PDB entry 8TO1 | electron microscopy, 2.80 A resolution | chains H and J of the 9 polymer chains in the assembly

Chain H:
Molecule: DNA-directed RNA polymerase subunit alpha
Organism: Escherichia coli (strain K12)
Notes: EC 2.7.7.6
Reference sequence: P0A7Z4 (RPOA_ECOLI); residue numbers follow UniProt; this construct covers 1-329
Sequence (329 residues; row label = number of the first residue in the row):
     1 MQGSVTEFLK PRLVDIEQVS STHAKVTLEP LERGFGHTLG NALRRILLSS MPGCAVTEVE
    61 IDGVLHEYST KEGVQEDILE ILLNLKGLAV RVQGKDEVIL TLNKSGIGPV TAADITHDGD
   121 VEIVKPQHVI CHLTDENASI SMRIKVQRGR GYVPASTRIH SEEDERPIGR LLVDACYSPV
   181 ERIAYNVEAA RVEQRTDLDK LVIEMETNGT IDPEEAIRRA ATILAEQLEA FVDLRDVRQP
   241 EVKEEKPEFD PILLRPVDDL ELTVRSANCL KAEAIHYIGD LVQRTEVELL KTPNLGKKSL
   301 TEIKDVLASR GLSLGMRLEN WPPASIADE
Unresolved in the structure: 1-3, 159-170, 234-329
Curated features (UniProtKB/Swiss-Prot):
  - region: Glu-162 to Glu-165 (Required for interaction with Crp at class II promoters)
  - modified residue: Arg-265 (ADP-ribosylarginine), Lys-297 (N6-acetyllysine), Lys-298 (N6-acetyllysine)
  - mutagenesis: Arg-45 (R45C: In rpoA112; temperature-sensitive, blocks RNA polymerase assembly), Glu-162 to Glu-165 (5-fold decrease in CRP-class II promoter-dependent transcription), Glu-165 (E165K: 5-fold decrease in CRP-class II promoter-dependent transcription), Arg-191 (R191C: In rpoA101; temperature-sensitive)

Chain J:
Molecule: DNA-directed RNA polymerase subunit beta'
Organism: Escherichia coli (strain K12)
Notes: EC 2.7.7.6
Reference sequence: P0A8T7 (RPOC_ECOLI); residues 1-1407 here = UniProt positions 1-1407
Sequence (1407 residues; numbered 1 to 1407; the number before each row is that of its first residue):
     1 MKDLLKFLKA QTKTEEFDAI KIALASPDMI RSWSFGEVKK PETINYRTFK PERDGLFCAR
    61 IFGPVKDYEC LCGKYKRLKH RGVICEKCGV EVTQTKVRRE RMGHIELASP TAHIWFLKSL
   121 PSRIGLLLDM PLRDIERVLY FESYVVIEGG MTNLERQQIL TEEQYLDALE EFGDEFDAKM
   181 GAEAIQALLK SMDLEQECEQ LREELNETNS ETKRKKLTKR IKLLEAFVQS GNKPEWMILT
   241 VLPVLPPDLR PLVPLDGGRF ATSDLNDLYR RVINRNNRLK RLLDLAAPDI IVRNEKRMLQ
   301 EAVDALLDNG RRGRAITGSN KRPLKSLADM IKGKQGRFRQ NLLGKRVDYS GRSVITVGPY
   361 LRLHQCGLPK KMALELFKPF IYGKLELRGL ATTIKAAKKM VEREEAVVWD ILDEVIREHP
   421 VLLNRAPTLH RLGIQAFEPV LIEGKAIQLH PLVCAAYNAD FDGDQMAVHV PLTLEAQLEA
   481 RALMMSTNNI LSPANGEPII VPSQDVVLGL YYMTRDCVNA KGEGMVLTGP KEAERLYRSG
   541 LASLHARVKV RITEYEKDAN GELVAKTSLK DTTVGRAILW MIVPKGLPYS IVNQALGKKA
   601 ISKMLNTCYR ILGLKPTVIF ADQIMYTGFA YAARSGASVG IDDMVIPEKK HEIISEAEAE
   661 VAEIQEQFQS GLVTAGERYN KVIDIWAAAN DRVSKAMMDN LQTETVINRD GQEEKQVSFN
   721 SIYMMADSGA RGSAAQIRQL AGMRGLMAKP DGSIIETPIT ANFREGLNVL QYFISTHGAR
   781 KGLADTALKT ANSGYLTRRL VDVAQDLVVT EDDCGTHEGI MMTPVIEGGD VKEPLRDRVL
   841 GRVTAEDVLK PGTADILVPR NTLLHEQWCD LLEENSVDAV KVRSVVSCDT DFGVCAHCYG
   901 RDLARGHIIN KGEAIGVIAA QSIGEPGTQL TMRTFHIGGA ASRAAAESSI QVKNKGSIKL
   961 SNVKSVVNSS GKLVITSRNT ELKLIDEFGR TKESYKVPYG AVLAKGDGEQ VAGGETVANW
  1021 DPHTMPVITE VSGFVRFTDM IDGQTITRQT DELTGLSSLV VLDSAERTAG GKDLRPALKI
  1081 VDAQGNDVLI PGTDMPAQYF LPGKAIVQLE DGVQISSGDT LARIPQESGG TKDITGGLPR
  1141 VADLFEARRP KEPAILAEIS GIVSFGKETK GKRRLVITPV DGSDPYEEMI PKWRQLNVFE
  1201 GERVERGDVI SDGPEAPHDI LRLRGVHAVT RYIVNEVQDV YRLQGVKIND KHIEVIVRQM
  1261 LRKATIVNAG SSDFLEGEQV EYSRVKIANR ELEANGKVGA TYSRDLLGIT KASLATESFI
  1321 SAASFQETTR VLTEAAVAGK RDELRGLKEN VIVGRLIPAG TGYAYHQDRM RRRAAGEAPA
  1381 APQVTAEDAS ASLAELLNAG LGGSDNE
Unresolved in the structure: 1-15, 934-948, 1127-1133, 1376-1407
Curated features (UniProtKB/Swiss-Prot):
  - binding site (Zn(2+)): Cys-70, Cys-72, Cys-85, Cys-88, Cys-814, Cys-888, Cys-895, Cys-898
  - binding site (Mg(2+)): Asp-460, Asp-462, Asp-464
  - modified residue: Lys-983 (N6-acetyllysine)
  - mutagenesis: Gln-504 (Q504P: Resistant to antibiotics salinamide A and B), Asn-690 (N690D: Resistant to antibiotics salinamide A and B), Met-697 (M697V: Resistant to antibiotics salinamide A and B), Ala-735 (A735T: Resistant to antibiotics salinamide A and B), Arg-738 (R738C/H/P/S: Resistant to antibiotics salinamide A and B), Ala-748 (A748E: Resistant to antibiotics salinamide A and B), Pro-758 (P758S/T: Resistant to antibiotics salinamide A and B), Phe-763 (F763C: Resistant to antibiotics salinamide A and B), Ser-775 (S775A: Resistant to antibiotics salinamide A and B), Ala-779 (A779T/V: Resistant to antibiotics salinamide A and B), Arg-780 (R780C: Resistant to antibiotics salinamide A and B), Gly-782 (G782A/C: Resistant to antibiotics salinamide A and B), 1 further mutagenesis entry in UniProt

How chain H and chain J interact:
Residue-residue contacts - 20 pairs, chain H then chain J:
  Leu-48(H) with Arg-535(J)
  Glu-80(H) with Arg-551(J)
  Leu-83(H) with Val-526(J), hydrophobic; Leu-527(J); Arg-551(J); Leu-569(J), hydrophobic
  Asn-84(H) with Arg-551(J)
  Lys-86(H) with Val-526(J), hydrogen bond (side chain-backbone); Thr-528(J); Glu-532(J), salt bridge
  Tyr-152(H) with Glu-532(J), hydrogen bond; Leu-536(J), hydrophobic; Leu-541(J), hydrophobic
  Glu-181(H) with Arg-535(J), hydrogen bond (backbone-side chain)
  Arg-182(H) with Glu-534(J)
  Arg-191(H) with Asp-410(J), salt bridge; Asp-413(J), salt bridge
  Thr-196(H) with Lys-370(J); Glu-443(J), hydrogen bond
  Glu-206(H) with Lys-531(J), salt bridge
Also at the interface, not in a pair above, chain H (19 interface residues in all): Arg-44, Ser-49, Leu-79, Pro-154, Asp-174, Cys-176, Val-180, Gln-194
Also at the interface, not in a pair above, chain J (19 interface residues in all): Met-525, Arg-538, Ser-539, Met-581

Overview:
Chain H and chain J each contribute 19 residues to their interface, with 4 hydrogen bonds and 4 salt bridges.
Among the polar pairs are Lys-86(H)/Glu-532(J), Arg-191(H)/Asp-410(J) and Arg-191(H)/Asp-413(J).
Chain H is DNA-directed RNA polymerase subunit alpha and chain J is DNA-directed RNA polymerase subunit beta',
both from Escherichia coli (strain K12); the structure, Escherichia coli RNA polymerase unwinding intermediate
(I1a) at the lambda PR promoter, was determined by electron microscopy, deposited together with 8TO6, 8TO8,
8TOE and 8TOM.
